Entry 3EQL (X-ray diffraction, 2.70 A resolution); this record covers chains A and C of the 6 polymer chains in the assembly.

[Chain A]
Name: DNA-directed RNA polymerase subunit alpha
From: Thermus thermophilus
Notes: EC 2.7.7.6
UniProtKB: Q9Z9H6 (RPOA_THETH); residue numbers follow UniProt; this construct covers 1-315
Amino-acid sequence (315 residues; row label = number of the first residue in the row):
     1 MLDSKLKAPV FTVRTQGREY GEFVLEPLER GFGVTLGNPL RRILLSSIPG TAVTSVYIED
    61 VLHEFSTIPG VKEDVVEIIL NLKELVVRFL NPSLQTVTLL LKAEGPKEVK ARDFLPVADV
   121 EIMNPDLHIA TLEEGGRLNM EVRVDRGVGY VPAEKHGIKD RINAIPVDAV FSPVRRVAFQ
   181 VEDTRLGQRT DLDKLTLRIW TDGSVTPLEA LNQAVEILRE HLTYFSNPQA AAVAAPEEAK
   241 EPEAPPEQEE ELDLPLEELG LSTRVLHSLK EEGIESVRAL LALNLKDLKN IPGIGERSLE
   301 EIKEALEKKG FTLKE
Unresolved in the structure: 230-315

[Chain C]
Name: DNA-directed RNA polymerase subunit beta
From: Thermus thermophilus
Notes: EC 2.7.7.6
UniProtKB: Q8RQE9 (RPOB_THET8); residue numbers follow UniProt; this construct covers 1-1119
Amino-acid sequence (1119 residues; row label = number of the first residue in the row):
     1 MEIKRFGRIR EVIPLPPLTE IQVESYRRAL QADVPPEKRE NVGIQAAFRE TFPIEEEDKG
    61 KGGLVLDFLE YRLGEPPFPQ DECREKDLTY QAPLYARLQL IHKDTGLIKE DEVFLGHIPL
   121 MTEDGSFIIN GADRVIVSQI HRSPGVYFTP DPARPGRYIA SIIPLPKRGP WIDLEVEPNG
   181 VVSMKVNKRK FPLVLLLRVL GYDQETLARE LGAYGELVQG LMDESVFAMR PEEALIRLFT
   241 LLRPGDPPKR DKAVAYVYGL IADPRRYDLG EAGRYKAEEK LGIRLSGRTL ARFEDGEFKD
   301 EVFLPTLRYL FALTAGVPGH EVDDIDHLGN RRIRTVGELM TDQFRVGLAR LARGVRERML
   361 MGSEDSLTPA KLVNSRPLEA AIREFFSRSQ LSQFKDETNP LSSLRHKRRI SALGPGGLTR
   421 ERAGFDVRDV HRTHYGRICP VETPEGANIG LITSLAAYAR VDELGFIRTP YRRVVGGVVT
   481 DEVVYMTATE EDRYTIAQAN TPLEGNRIAA ERVVARRKGE PVIVSPEEVE FMDVSPKQVF
   541 SVNTNLIPFL EHDDANRALM GSNMQTQAVP LIRAQAPVVM TGLEERVVRD SLAALYAEED
   601 GEVAKVDGNR IVVRYEDGRL VEYPLRRFYR SNQGTALDQR PRVVVGQRVR KGDLLADGPA
   661 SENGFLALGQ NVLVAIMPFD GYNFEDAIVI SEELLKRDFY TSIHIERYEI EARDTKLGPE
   721 RITRDIPHLS EAALRDLDEE GVVRIGAEVK PGDILVGRTS FKGESEPTPE ERLLRSIFGE
   781 KARDVKDTSL RVPPGEGGIV VRTVRLRRGD PGVELKPGVR EVVRVYVAQK RKLQVGDKLA
   841 NRHGNKGVVA KILPVEDMPH LPDGTPVDVI LNPLGVPSRM NLGQILETHL GLAGYFLGQR
   901 YISPIFDGAK EPEIKELLAQ AFEVYFGKRK GEGFGVDKRE VEVLRRAEKL GLVTPGKTPE
   961 EQLKELFLQG KVVLYDGRTG EPIEGPIVVG QMFIMKLYHM VEDKMHARST GPYSLITQQP
  1021 LGGKAQFGGQ RFGEMEVWAL EAYGAAHTLQ EMLTLKSDDI EGRNAAYEAI IKGEDVPEPS
  1081 VPESFRVLVK ELQALALDVQ TLDEKDNPVD IFEGLASKR
Residues lining bound ligands: Myxopyronin B (MXP): Glu-1034, Val-1037, Trp-1038, Glu-1041, Ser-1084, Phe-1085, Leu-1088, Leu-1092

[How chain A and chain C interact]
Residue-residue contacts (67):
  Arg-14(A) / Phe-934(C)
  Glu-22(A) / Phe-934(C)
  Val-34(A) / Arg-939(C)
  Asn-38(A) / Gly-977(C)
  Asn-38(A) / Arg-978(C)
  Asn-38(A) / Thr-979(C)
  Asn-38(A) / Gly-980(C)  hydrogen bond (side chain-backbone)
  Arg-41(A) / His-860(C)  hydrogen bond
  Arg-41(A) / Pro-866(C)
  Arg-42(A) / Asp-857(C)  salt bridge
  Arg-42(A) / Gly-977(C)
  Arg-42(A) / Arg-978(C)
  Ser-46(A) / Glu-856(C)  hydrogen bond
  Leu-62(A) / Ile-745(C)
  His-63(A) / Ile-745(C)
  His-63(A) / Gly-746(C)
  His-63(A) / Val-800(C)
  His-63(A) / Val-801(C)
  Glu-64(A) / Lys-830(C)  salt bridge
  Phe-65(A) / Phe-628(C)
  Phe-65(A) / Ile-799(C)  hydrophobic
  Phe-65(A) / Val-801(C)  hydrophobic
  Phe-65(A) / Ala-828(C)  hydrophobic
  Thr-67(A) / Gly-608(C)
  Thr-67(A) / Asn-609(C)  hydrogen bond
  Pro-69(A) / Asp-607(C)
  Gly-70(A) / Asp-607(C)  hydrogen bond (backbone-side chain)
  Val-71(A) / Asp-607(C)
  Val-71(A) / Gly-608(C)  hydrogen bond (backbone-backbone)
  Lys-72(A) / Val-606(C)
  Lys-72(A) / Gly-608(C)
  Lys-72(A) / Val-643(C)
  Lys-72(A) / Val-644(C)
  Leu-80(A) / Arg-573(C)
  Leu-80(A) / Asp-698(C)
  Lys-83(A) / Asp-698(C)  salt bridge
  Lys-83(A) / Lys-830(C)
  Glu-84(A) / Arg-573(C)  salt bridge
  Glu-133(A) / Lys-605(C)
  Glu-133(A) / Val-606(C)  hydrogen bond (side chain-backbone)
  Glu-133(A) / Asp-607(C)  hydrogen bond (side chain-backbone)
  Tyr-150(A) / Leu-695(C)  hydrogen bond (side chain-backbone)
  Tyr-150(A) / Lys-696(C)
  Tyr-150(A) / Lys-832(C)  hydrogen bond
  Pro-152(A) / Lys-832(C)
  Glu-154(A) / Lys-832(C)
  Ile-162(A) / Arg-744(C)
  Asp-168(A) / Asp-698(C)
  Arg-176(A) / Asp-863(C)  salt bridge
  Arg-176(A) / Gly-864(C)
  Arg-176(A) / Thr-865(C)
  Val-177(A) / Gly-864(C)
  Ala-178(A) / Gly-864(C)
  Phe-179(A) / Arg-939(C)
  Gln-180(A) / Arg-929(C)
  Gln-180(A) / Gly-935(C)
  Gln-180(A) / Asp-937(C)  hydrogen bond
  Val-181(A) / Asp-937(C)
  Val-181(A) / Lys-938(C)  hydrogen bond (backbone-backbone)
  Glu-182(A) / Phe-934(C)
  Glu-182(A) / Gly-935(C)
  Asp-183(A) / Lys-938(C)
  Leu-192(A) / Lys-938(C)
  Asp-193(A) / Lys-938(C)  salt bridge
  Thr-196(A) / Phe-934(C)
  Arg-198(A) / Glu-932(C)  salt bridge
  Arg-198(A) / Phe-934(C)
Interface residues without a listed pair, chain A (44 interface residues in all): Gly-31, Leu-45, Ile-68, Asp-74, Val-76, Glu-77, Ile-79
Interface residues without a listed pair, chain C (51 interface residues in all): Ile-572, Arg-610, Arg-627, Arg-640, Pro-641, Arg-642, Ile-703, Gln-829, Val-855, Pro-862, Val-936, Glu-981

[Summary]
44 residues of chain A and 51 residues of chain C are in contact; the contacts include 12 hydrogen bonds and 7
salt bridges. Polar pairs include Arg-42(A)/Asp-857(C), Glu-64(A)/Lys-830(C) and Lys-83(A)/Asp-698(C). Chain C
binds Myxopyronin B.
Here chain A is DNA-directed RNA polymerase subunit alpha and chain C is DNA-directed RNA polymerase subunit
beta, both from Thermus thermophilus. Entry 3EQL (Crystal structure of the T. Thermophilus RNA polymerase
holoenzyme in complex with antibiotic myxopyronin) was determined by X-ray diffraction.
